PDB entry 6KDS | X-ray diffraction, 1.84 A resolution | chains A and E

[Chain A]
Molecule: Alpha N-terminal protein methyltransferase 1B
From: Homo sapiens
Notes: EC 2.1.1.299
UniProtKB: Q5VVY1 (NTM1B_HUMAN); residues 61-283 here = UniProt positions 61-283
Sequence (244 residues; row label = number of the first residue in the row):
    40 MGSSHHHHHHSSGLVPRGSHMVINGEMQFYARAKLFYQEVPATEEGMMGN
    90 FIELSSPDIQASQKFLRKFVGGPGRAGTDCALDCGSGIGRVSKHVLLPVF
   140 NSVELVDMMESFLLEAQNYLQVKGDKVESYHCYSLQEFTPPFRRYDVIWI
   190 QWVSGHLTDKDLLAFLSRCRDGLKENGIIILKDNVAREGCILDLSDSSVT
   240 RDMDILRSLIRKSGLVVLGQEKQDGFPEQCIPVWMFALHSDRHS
Not modelled in the structure: 40-57, 279-283
Sequence notes: expression tag (40-60)
Residues lining bound ligands: S-adenosylhomocysteine (SAH): Y69, Y76, M86, C123, G124, S125, G126, R129, V130, D146, M147, M148, F151, Y172, S173, L174, Q175, Q190, W191, V192, H195, L196
Swiss-Prot annotation at these positions:
  - binding site (S-adenosyl-L-methionine): G124, R129, D146, L174, Q175, Q190, H195
  - mutagenesis: N89 (N89G: Increases methylation activity. Higher affinity for mono-methylated peptide than wild-type)

[Chain E]
Molecule: CENP-A peptide
Sequence (6 residues; each row starts with the number of its first residue):
     1 GPRRRS
Modified positions: G1 (sarcosine; SAR)

[How chain A and chain E interact]
Contacting residue pairs (18; chain A residue first):
  M86(A) - G1(E)
  M87(A) - P2(E)
  F90(A) - P2(E)
  F90(A) - R4(E)
  W191(A) - G1(E)
  W191(A) - P2(E)
  N223(A) - G1(E)  hydrogen bond (side chain-backbone)
  N223(A) - R3(E)
  R226(A) - R5(E)
  D235(A) - R3(E)  salt bridge
  S237(A) - R3(E)  hydrogen bond
  T239(A) - R3(E)
  E267(A) - R5(E)  hydrogen bond (backbone-side chain)
  Q268(A) - R4(E)
  Q268(A) - R5(E)  hydrogen bond (backbone-backbone)
  C269(A) - R3(E)
  I270(A) - R3(E)  hydrogen bond (backbone-backbone)
  I270(A) - R4(E)
Also at the interface, not in a pair above, chain A (16 interface residues in all): L93, I230, F265
Also at the interface, not in a pair above, chain E (6 interface residues in all): S6

[In short]
16 residues of chain A face 6 of chain E across their interface, with 5 hydrogen bonds and 1 salt bridge.
Polar pairs include D235(A)-R3(E), N223(A)-G1(E) and S237(A)-R3(E). Chain A binds S-adenosylhomocysteine.
UniProt lists 7 S-adenosyl-L-methionine-binding residues and one mutagenesis site on chain A.
Chain A is Alpha N-terminal protein methyltransferase 1B (Homo sapiens) and chain E is CENP-A peptide; the
structure, Crystal structure of human NRMT2 in complex with alpha-N-monomethylated human CENP-A peptide, was
determined by X-ray diffraction.
